2HHO - chains A and B; structure by solution NMR.

# Chain A
Protein: Insulin A chain
From: Homo sapiens
Reference sequence: P01308 (INS_HUMAN); residues 1-21 here correspond to UniProt positions 90-110 (UniProt number = residue number + 89)
Sequence (21 residues; row label = number of the first residue in the row):
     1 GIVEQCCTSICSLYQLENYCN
Disulfides: C6-C11

# Chain B
Protein: Insulin B chain
From: Homo sapiens
Reference sequence: P01308 (INS_HUMAN); residues 1-30 here correspond to UniProt positions 25-54 (UniProt number = residue number + 24)
Sequence (30 residues; numbered 1 to 30; the number before each row is that of its first residue):
     1 FVNQHLCSSDLVEALYLVCGERGFFYTKPT
Differences from the reference sequence: engineered mutation S8 (Gly32 in P01308), D10 (His34 in P01308), K28 (Pro52 in P01308), P29 (Lys53 in P01308)

# Chain A / chain B interface
Disulfides between the chains: C7(A)-C7(B), C20(A)-C19(B)
Residue-residue contacts (22; chain A residue first):
  V3(A) - L11(B)
  V3(A) - Y26(B)
  C6(A) - L6(B)
  C6(A) - C7(B)
  C6(A) - L11(B)
  C7(A) - L6(B)
  C7(A) - C7(B)  disulfide
  C7(A) - Y26(B)
  S9(A) - L6(B)
  I10(A) - Q4(B)
  I10(A) - L6(B)
  L13(A) - F1(B)
  L13(A) - V18(B)
  L16(A) - A14(B)
  L16(A) - L15(B)
  L16(A) - V18(B)
  E17(A) - V18(B)
  Y19(A) - L15(B)
  C20(A) - C19(B)  disulfide
  C20(A) - R22(B)
  N21(A) - G23(B)
  N21(A) - F25(B)
Also at the interface, not in a pair above, chain A (12 interface residues in all): C11
Also at the interface, not in a pair above, chain B (16 interface residues in all): N3, H5, F24

# Overview
Chain A and chain B form an interface of 12 and 16 residues respectively, with 2 disulfide bonds.
Here chain A is Insulin A chain and chain B is Insulin B chain, both from Homo sapiens. Entry 2HHO (NMR
structure of human insulin mutant GLY-B8-SER, HIS-B10-ASP PRO-B28-LYS, LYS-B29-PRO, 20 structures) was
determined by solution NMR together with 2HH4 from the same study.
